1O0T - chain A; structure by X-ray diffraction, 2.50 A resolution.

== Chain A ==
Molecule: serralysin
From: Pseudomonas sp. 'TAC II 18'
Notes: EC 3.4.24.40
Reference sequence: O69771 (O69771_9PSED); residues 1-463 here correspond to UniProt positions 18-480 (UniProt number = residue number + 17)
Chain sequence (463 residues; each row starts with the number of its first residue):
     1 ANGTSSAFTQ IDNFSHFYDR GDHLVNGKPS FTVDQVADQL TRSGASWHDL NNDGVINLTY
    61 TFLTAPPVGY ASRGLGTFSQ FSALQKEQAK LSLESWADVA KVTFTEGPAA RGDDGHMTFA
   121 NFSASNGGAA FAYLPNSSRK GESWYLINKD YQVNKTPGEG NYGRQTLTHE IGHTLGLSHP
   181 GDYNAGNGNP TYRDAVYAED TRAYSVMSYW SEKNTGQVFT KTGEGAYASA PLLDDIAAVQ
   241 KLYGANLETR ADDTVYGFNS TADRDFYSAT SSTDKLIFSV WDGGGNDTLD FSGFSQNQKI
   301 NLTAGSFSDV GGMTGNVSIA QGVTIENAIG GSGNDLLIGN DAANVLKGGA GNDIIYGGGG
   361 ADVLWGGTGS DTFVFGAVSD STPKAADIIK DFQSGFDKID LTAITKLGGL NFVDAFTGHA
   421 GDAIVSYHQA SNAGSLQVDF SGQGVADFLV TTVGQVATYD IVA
Unresolved in the structure: 1-2, 183-188
Metal / ion sites: Ca2+ site 1: D49, N51, D53, V55, N57, D114; Ca2+ site 2: R250, D252, T254, D282, G284, D287; Ca2+ site 3: G285, D287, T324, E326; Ca2+ site 4: G331, G333, D335, G348, A350, D353; Ca2+ site 5: N340, A342, N344, G357, G359, D362; Ca2+ site 6: G349, G351, D353, G366, T368, D371; Ca2+ site 7: G358, G360, D362, D380, D387

== In short ==
The Ca2+ site 1 is built by D49, N51, D53, V55, N57 and D114. The Ca2+ site 2 is built by R250, D252, T254,
D282, G284 and D287.
Chain A is serralysin (Pseudomonas sp. 'TAC II 18'); the structure, CRYSTAL STRUCTURE OF A COLD ADAPTED
ALKALINE PROTEASE FROM PSEUDOMONAS TAC II 18, CO-CRYSTALLIZED WITH 5 ..., was determined by X-ray diffraction
(same publication as 1O0Q, 1OM6, 1OM7, 1OM8 and 1OMJ).
